2NRW - chain A; structure by X-ray diffraction, 2.30 A resolution.

[Chain A]
Name: UvrABC system protein C
Organism: Thermotoga maritima
Notes: fragment: The RNAse H endonuclase and helix hairpin helix domains of UvrC (residues 339-557)
UniProt: Q9WYA3 (UVRC_THEMA); residue numbers follow UniProt; this construct covers 339-557
Amino-acid sequence (220 residues; numbered 339 to 558; the number before each row is that of its first residue):
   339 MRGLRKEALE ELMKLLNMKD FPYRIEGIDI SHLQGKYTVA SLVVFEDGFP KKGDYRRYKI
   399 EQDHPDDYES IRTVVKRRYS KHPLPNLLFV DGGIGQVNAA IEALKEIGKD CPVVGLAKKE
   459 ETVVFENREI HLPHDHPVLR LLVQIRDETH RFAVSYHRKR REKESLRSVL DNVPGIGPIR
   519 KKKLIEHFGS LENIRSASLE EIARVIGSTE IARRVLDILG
Disordered / not traced: 339-340, 371-375, 401-403, 497-501, 558
Construct notes: cloning artifact (558)
Reported in the primary citation:
  - mutagenesis - D367A, D429A: decreased catalytic activity on DNA incised
  - mutagenesis - R394A, R394E, H488A, H488D: decreased catalytic activity on 5' incision
  - mutagenesis - R484A: unchanged catalytic activity (UvrC's activity)
  - catalytic residues: D405, K456 (proposed by the authors, not directly observed)
  - mutagenesis - D405A: decreased catalytic activity on 5' incised DNA
  - mutagenesis - D405N: abolished catalytic activity on 5' incised DNA
  - mutagenesis - D405E: decreased catalytic activity on 5' side
  - mutagenesis - R394E/R395E, H495E/R496E: decreased catalytic activity on 3' incision
  - mutagenesis - H495S/R496S: decreased catalytic activity on DNA
  - mutagenesis - H488E, H495E/R496E: abolished catalytic activity on 5' incision
  - mutagenesis - K456A, K456E, K456E/K457E: decreased catalytic activity
  - mutagenesis - R394A: unchanged binding to DNA
  - mutagenesis - R394E, R394E/R395E: decreased binding to DNA

[Overview]
From the paper: catalytic residues D405 and K456; R394A, R394E and H488A, among others, reduce catalytic
activity on 5' incision; 17 substitutions were tested in all.
Chain A is UvrABC system protein C (Thermotoga maritima); the structure, Crystal structure of the C terminal
half of UvrC, was determined by X-ray diffraction (same publication as 2NRR, 2NRT, 2NRV, 2NRX and 2NRZ).
